1YNJ - chains B and D of the 6 polymer chains in the assembly; structure by X-ray diffraction, 3.20 A resolution.

Chain B:
Molecule: DNA-directed RNA polymerase alpha chain
Source organism: Thermus aquaticus
Notes: EC 2.7.7.6
UniProtKB: Q9KWU8 (RPOA_THEAQ); numbering as in UniProt (aligned over 1-314)
Sequence (314 residues; row label = number of the first residue in the row):
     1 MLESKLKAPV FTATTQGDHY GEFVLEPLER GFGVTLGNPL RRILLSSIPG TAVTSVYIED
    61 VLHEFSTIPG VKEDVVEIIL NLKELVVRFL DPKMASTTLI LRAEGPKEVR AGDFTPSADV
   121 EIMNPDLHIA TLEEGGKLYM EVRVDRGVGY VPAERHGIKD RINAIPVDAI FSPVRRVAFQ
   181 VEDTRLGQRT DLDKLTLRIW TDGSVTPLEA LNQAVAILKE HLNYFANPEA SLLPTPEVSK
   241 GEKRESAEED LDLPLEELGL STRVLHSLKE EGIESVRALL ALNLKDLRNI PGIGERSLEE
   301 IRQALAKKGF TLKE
Disordered / not traced: 1-3, 229-314

Chain D:
Molecule: DNA-directed RNA polymerase beta' chain
Source organism: Thermus aquaticus
Notes: EC 2.7.7.6
UniProtKB: Q9KWU6 (RPOC_THEAQ); residue numbers follow UniProt; this construct covers 1-1524
Sequence (1524 residues; each row starts with the number of its first residue):
     1 MKKEVRKVRI ALASPEKIRS WSYGEVEKPE TINYRTLKPE RDGLFDERIF GPIKDYECAC
    61 GKYKRQRFEG KVCERCGVEV TRSIVRRYRM GHIELATPAA HIWFVKDVPS KIGTLLDLSA
   121 TELEQVLYFN KYIVLDPKGA VLDGVPVEKR QLLTDEEYRE LRYGKQETYP LPAGVDALVK
   181 DGEEVVKGQE LAPGVVSRMD GVALYRFPRR VRVDYLRKER AALRIPLSAW VEKEAYRPGE
   241 VLAELSEPYL FRAEESGVVE LKDLAEGHLI YLRQEEEVVA RYFLPAGMTP LVVEGEIVEV
   301 GQPLAEGKGL LRLPRHMTAK EVEAEEEGDS VHLTLFLEWT EPKDYKVAPH MNVIVPEGAK
   361 VQAGEKIVAA IDPEEEVIAE AEGVVHLHEP ASILVVKARV YPFEDDVEVT TGDRVAPGDV
   421 LADGGKVKSE IYGRVEVDLV RNVVRVVESY DIDARMGAEA IQELLKELDL EKLERELLEE
   481 MKHPSRARRA KARKRLEVVR AFLDSGNRPE WMILEAVPVL PPDLRPMVQV DGGRFATSDL
   541 NDLYRRLINR NNRLKKLLAQ GAPEIIIRNE KRMLQEAVDA VIDNGRRGSP VTNPGSERPL
   601 RSLTDILSGK QGRFRQNLLG KRVDYSGRSV IVVGPQLKLH QCGLPKRMAL ELFKPFLLKK
   661 MEEKAFAPNV KAARRMLERQ RDIKDEVWDA LEEVIHGKVV LLNRAPTLHR LGIQAFQPVL
   721 VEGQSIQLHP LVCEAFNADF DGDQMAVHVP LSSFAQAEAR IQMLSAHNLL SPASGEPLAK
   781 PSRDIILGLY YITQVRKEKK GAGMAFATPE EALAAYERGE VALNAPIVVA GRETSVGRLK
   841 FVFANPDEAL LAVAHGLLDL QDVVTVRYLG RRLETSPGRI LFARIVGEAV GDEKVAQELI
   901 QMDVPQEKNS LKDLVYQAFL RLGMEKTARL LDALKYYGFT LSTTSGITIG IDDAVIPEEK
   961 QRYLEEADRK LRQIEQAYEM GFLTDRERYD QVIQLWTETT EKVTQAVFKN FEENYPFNPL
  1021 YVMAQSGARG NPQQIRQLCG MRGLMQKPSG ETFEVPVRSS FREGLTVLEY FISSHGARKG
  1081 GADTALRTAD SGYLTRKLVD VAHEIVVREA DCGTTNYISV PLFQMDEVTR TLRLRKRSDI
  1141 ESGLYGRVLA REVEALGRRL EEGRYLSLED VHFLIKAAEA GEVREVPVRS PLTCQTRYGV
  1201 CQKCYGYDLS MARPVSIGEA VGVVAAESIG EPGTQLTMRT FHTGGVAVGT DITQGLPRVI
  1261 ELFEARRPKA KAVISEIDGV VRIEEGEDRL SVFVESEGFS KEYKLPKDAR LLVKDGDYVE
  1321 AGQPLTRGAI DPHQLLEAKG PEAVERYLVD EIQKVYRAQG VKLHDKHIEI VVRQMLKYVE
  1381 VTDPGDSRLL EGQVLEKWDV EALNERLIAE GKVPVAWKPL LMGVTKSALS TKSWLSAASF
  1441 QNTTHVLTEA AIAGKKDELI GLKENVILGR LIPAGTGSDF VRFTQVVDQR TLKAIEEARK
  1501 EAVEAKEKEA PRRPVRREQP GKGL
Disordered / not traced: 1-2, 1241-1524
Ion coordination: Zn2+ site 1: C58, C60, C73, C76; Zn2+ site 2: C1112, C1194, C1201
Swiss-Prot annotation at these positions:
  - binding site (Zn(2+)): C58, C60, C73, C76, C1112, C1194, C1201, C1204
  - binding site (Mg(2+)): D739, D741, D743

Interface between chain B and chain D:
Residue-residue contacts (46; chain B residue first):
  L45(B) - L851(D)
  L45(B) - H855(D)  hydrogen bond (backbone-side chain)
  S46(B) - H855(D)
  F65(B) - L813(D)  hydrophobic
  F65(B) - L839(D)  hydrophobic
  D74(B) - R872(D)  salt bridge
  V76(B) - R872(D)
  E77(B) - R867(D)  salt bridge
  E77(B) - R872(D)  salt bridge
  L80(B) - V842(D)  hydrophobic
  L80(B) - A844(D)  hydrophobic
  L80(B) - R867(D)
  L80(B) - R872(D)
  N81(B) - R867(D)  hydrogen bond
  K83(B) - V842(D)  hydrogen bond (side chain-backbone)
  K83(B) - E848(D)  salt bridge
  E84(B) - A844(D)
  E84(B) - N845(D)  hydrogen bond
  E84(B) - R867(D)  salt bridge
  Y150(B) - F843(D)
  Y150(B) - E848(D)  hydrogen bond
  Y150(B) - A852(D)  hydrophobic
  Y150(B) - L857(D)  hydrophobic
  E154(B) - E817(D)
  I170(B) - E848(D)
  R175(B) - D847(D)  salt bridge
  R176(B) - R884(D)
  R176(B) - E888(D)  salt bridge
  Q180(B) - Y936(D)
  D183(B) - Q636(D)
  R185(B) - W688(D)  hydrogen bond (side chain-backbone)
  R185(B) - D689(D)  salt bridge
  R185(B) - E692(D)  salt bridge
  G187(B) - D685(D)
  G187(B) - W688(D)
  Q188(B) - K646(D)  hydrogen bond (backbone-side chain)
  Q188(B) - I683(D)
  Q188(B) - D685(D)
  Q188(B) - W688(D)
  Q188(B) - E722(D)
  R189(B) - E722(D)
  T190(B) - K646(D)
  T190(B) - L720(D)
  T190(B) - V721(D)
  T190(B) - E722(D)  hydrogen bond
  D191(B) - E722(D)
Also at the interface, not in a pair above, chain B (24 interface residues in all): G149
Also at the interface, not in a pair above, chain D (30 interface residues in all): K840, A854

In short:
Chain B and chain D form an interface of 24 and 30 residues respectively; the contacts include 8 hydrogen
bonds and 9 salt bridges. Polar pairs include D74(B)-R872(D), E77(B)-R867(D) and E77(B)-R872(D). UniProt lists
8 Zn2+-binding residues and 3 Mg2+-binding residues on chain D.
Chain B is DNA-directed RNA polymerase alpha chain and chain D is DNA-directed RNA polymerase beta' chain,
both from Thermus aquaticus; the structure, Taq RNA polymerase-Sorangicin complex, was determined by X-ray
diffraction, deposited together with 1YNN.
